PDB entry 7TTR | electron microscopy, 2.96 A resolution | chains A and B of the 7 polymer chains in the assembly

== Chain A (and B) ==
Protein: Caseinolytic peptidase B protein homolog
Organism: Homo sapiens
Notes: EC 3.6.1.-; chain B of this document is another copy of the same molecule, construct and numbering; everything in this record applies to it too
Reference sequence: Q9H078 (CLPB_HUMAN); residues 127-707 here = UniProt positions 127-707
Amino-acid sequence (584 residues; row label = number of the first residue in the row):
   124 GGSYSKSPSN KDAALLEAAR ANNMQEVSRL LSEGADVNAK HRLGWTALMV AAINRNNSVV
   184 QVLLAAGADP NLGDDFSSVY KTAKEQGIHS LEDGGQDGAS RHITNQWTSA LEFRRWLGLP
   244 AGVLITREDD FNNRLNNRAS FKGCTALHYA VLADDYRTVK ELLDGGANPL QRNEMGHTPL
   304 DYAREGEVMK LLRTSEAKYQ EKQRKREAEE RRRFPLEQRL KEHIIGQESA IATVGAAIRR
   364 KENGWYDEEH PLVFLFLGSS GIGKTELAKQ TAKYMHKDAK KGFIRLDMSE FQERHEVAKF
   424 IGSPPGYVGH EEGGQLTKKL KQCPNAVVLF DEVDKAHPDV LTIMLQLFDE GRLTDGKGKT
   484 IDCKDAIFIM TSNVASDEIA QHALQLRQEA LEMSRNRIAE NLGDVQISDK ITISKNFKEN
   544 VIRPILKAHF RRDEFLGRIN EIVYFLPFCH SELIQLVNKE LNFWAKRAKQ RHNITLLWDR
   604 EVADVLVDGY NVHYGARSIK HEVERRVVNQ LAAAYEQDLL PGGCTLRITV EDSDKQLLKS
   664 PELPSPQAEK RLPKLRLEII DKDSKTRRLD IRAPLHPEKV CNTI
Not modelled in the structure: 124-326, 516-538, 654-707 (chain B: 124-326, 516-534, 657-707)
Differences from the reference sequence: expression tag (124-126)
UniProt features mapped onto this chain:
  - region: Leu507 to Thr535 (Regulatory)
  - binding site (ATP): His346, Ile348, Ser383, Gly384, Ile385, Gly386, Lys387, Thr388, Glu455, Asn496, Arg561, Arg620
  - modified residue: Lys589 (N6-acetyllysine)
Small-molecule neighbours: ADP (adenosine-5'-diphosphate): His346, Ile347, Ile348, Ser383, Gly384, Ile385, Gly386, Lys387, Thr388, Glu389, Asp454, Phe571, Leu579, Ala619, Arg620
From the paper describing this entry:
  - binding site for Beta-casein: Arg417, His418, Gly429 to Gly432
  - mutagenesis - Y430A: decreased catalytic activity (ATPase activity) (citing earlier work)
  - mutagenesis - Y430A: abolished catalytic activity (disaggregase activity) (citing earlier work)
  - mutagenesis - V431G: decreased catalytic activity (ATPase activity)
  - mutagenesis - V431G: abolished catalytic activity (disaggregase activity)
  - binding site for ATP-gamma-S: Lys387, Thr388, Glu455, Asn496, Glu557, Arg561, Arg620
  - self-association interface (contacts with another copy of this molecule); pairs are residue here / residue on that copy: Arg475-Arg408, Arg475
  - disease-associated variants - T268M, A269T, Y272C, T388K, M411I, C486R, N496K, E501K, E557K, R561G, A591V, R620C, R628C, R650P (citing earlier work)
  - disease-associated variants - R408G, R475Q, N496K, R561G, A591V, R620C: decreased catalytic activity (disaggregase activity) (citing earlier work)

== How chain A and chain B interact ==
Residue-residue contacts (50; chain A residue first):
  Arg362(A) with Glu639(B), salt bridge
  Arg363(A) with Asn632(B); Ala635(B)
  Glu365(A) with Arg594(B), hydrogen bond (backbone-side chain)
  Asn366(A) with Arg594(B); His595(B), hydrogen bond (backbone-side chain); Tyr638(B)
  Gly367(A) with Arg590(B); Arg594(B)
  Trp368(A) with Trp587(B); Arg590(B); His595(B); Val631(B); Leu634(B), hydrophobic; Ala635(B), hydrophobic; Tyr638(B)
  Tyr369(A) with Trp587(B); Arg590(B); Glu627(B)
  Asp370(A) with Trp587(B)
  Glu371(A) with Arg590(B), salt bridge
  Pro427(A) with His418(B); Glu419(B); Ala421(B), hydrophobic
  Pro428(A) with Ala421(B); Lys422(B); Gly425(B); Ser426(B); Val431(B)
  Gly429(A) with Ser426(B); Tyr430(B); Val431(B), hydrogen bond (backbone-backbone)
  Tyr430(A) with His418(B); Val431(B)
  Asp462(A) with Gln415(B), hydrogen bond (backbone-side chain)
  Ile466(A) with Gln415(B)
  Gln469(A) with Asp410(B); Ser412(B), hydrogen bond; Glu413(B), hydrogen bond
  Glu473(A) with Arg408(B), salt bridge
  Arg475(A) with Arg408(B), hydrogen bond (side chain-backbone); Asp410(B), salt bridge
  Leu476(A) with Glu413(B)
  Thr477(A) with Glu413(B), hydrogen bond
  Gly479(A) with Gln438(B), hydrogen bond (backbone-side chain)
  Lys480(A) with Gln438(B)
  Gly481(A) with Gln438(B)
  Arg555(A) with Tyr617(B), hydrogen bond (backbone-side chain)
  Asp556(A) with Tyr617(B), hydrogen bond (backbone-side chain)
  Gly560(A) with Tyr617(B)
Other interface residues (no listed pair), chain A (32 interface residues in all): Val420, Ile424, His433, Thr465, Thr483, Glu557
Other interface residues (no listed pair), chain B (33 interface residues in all): Gly432, Lys442, Lys458, Ala591, Ile597, His616, Arg620

== Summary ==
The interface between chain A and chain B involves 32 residues on one side and 33 on the other; the contacts
include 11 hydrogen bonds and 4 salt bridges. Polar contacts include Arg362(A)-Glu639(B), Glu371(A)-Arg590(B)
and Glu473(A)-Arg408(B). From the paper: a binding site for ATP-gamma-S at Lys387(A), Thr388(A) and Glu455(A)
among others; R408G, R475Q and N496K of chain A, among others, reduce catalytic activity (disaggregase
activity); 8 substitutions were tested in all.
Both chains are Caseinolytic peptidase B protein homolog (Homo sapiens). Entry 7TTR (Skd3_ATPyS_FITC-casein
Hexamer, AAA+ only) was determined by electron microscopy, deposited together with 7TTS.
